2QBN - chain A; structure by X-ray diffraction, 1.75 A resolution.

Chain A:
Molecule: Cytochrome P450-cam
From: Pseudomonas putida
Notes: EC 1.14.15.1
UniProt: P00183 (CPXA_PSEPU); residues 0-414 here correspond to UniProt positions 1-415 (UniProt number = residue number + 1)
Sequence (421 residues; row label = number of the first residue in the row; numbering starts at 0):
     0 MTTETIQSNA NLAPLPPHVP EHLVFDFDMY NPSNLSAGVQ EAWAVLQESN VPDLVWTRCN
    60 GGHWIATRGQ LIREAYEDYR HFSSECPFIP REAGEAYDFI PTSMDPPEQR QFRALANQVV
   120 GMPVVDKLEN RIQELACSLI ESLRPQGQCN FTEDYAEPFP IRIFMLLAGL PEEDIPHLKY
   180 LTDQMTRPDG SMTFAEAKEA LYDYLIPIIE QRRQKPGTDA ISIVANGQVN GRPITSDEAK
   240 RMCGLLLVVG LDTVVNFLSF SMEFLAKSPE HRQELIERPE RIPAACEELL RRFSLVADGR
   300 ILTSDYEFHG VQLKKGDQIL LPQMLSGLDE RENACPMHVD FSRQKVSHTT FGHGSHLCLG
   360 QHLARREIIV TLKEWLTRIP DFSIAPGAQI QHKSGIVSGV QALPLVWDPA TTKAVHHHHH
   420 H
Not modelled in the structure: 0-9, 415-420
Differences from the reference sequence: engineered mutation Val248 (Gly249 in P00183); expression tag (415-420)
Bound ions: K+: Glu84, Gly93, Glu94, Tyr96; heme Fe near Cys357 (its only coordinating residue here)
Small-molecule neighbours:
  - camphor (CAM): Phe87, Tyr96, Thr101, Thr185, Leu244, Val247, Val248, Thr252, Val295, Asp297, Ile395, Val396
  - heme (HEM): Tyr75, Pro100, Thr101, Gln108, Arg112, Val119, Leu244, Val248, Gly249, Thr252, Val253, Phe256, Leu294, Val295, Asp297, Arg299, Gln322, Thr349, Phe350, Gly351, Ser354, His355, Leu356, Cys357, Leu358, Gly359, Leu362, Ala363
UniProt features mapped onto this chain:
  - binding site (heme): Cys357

In short:
Chain A binds heme and camphor. The K+ site is built by Glu84, Gly93, Glu94 and Tyr96. From UniProt:
heme-binding residue Cys357.
Chain A is Cytochrome P450-cam (Pseudomonas putida); the structure, Crystal structure of ferric G248V
cytochrome P450cam, was determined by X-ray diffraction (same publication as 2QBL, 2QBM and 2QBO).
